7LIV - chains J and q of the 12 polymer chains in the assembly; structure by electron microscopy, 3.60 A resolution.

== Chain J ==
Molecule: Major capsid protein
From: Human cytomegalovirus (strain AD169)
Reference sequence: P16729 (MCP_HCMVA); residues 1-1370 here = UniProt positions 1-1370
Sequence (1370 residues; numbered 1 to 1370; the number before each row is that of its first residue):
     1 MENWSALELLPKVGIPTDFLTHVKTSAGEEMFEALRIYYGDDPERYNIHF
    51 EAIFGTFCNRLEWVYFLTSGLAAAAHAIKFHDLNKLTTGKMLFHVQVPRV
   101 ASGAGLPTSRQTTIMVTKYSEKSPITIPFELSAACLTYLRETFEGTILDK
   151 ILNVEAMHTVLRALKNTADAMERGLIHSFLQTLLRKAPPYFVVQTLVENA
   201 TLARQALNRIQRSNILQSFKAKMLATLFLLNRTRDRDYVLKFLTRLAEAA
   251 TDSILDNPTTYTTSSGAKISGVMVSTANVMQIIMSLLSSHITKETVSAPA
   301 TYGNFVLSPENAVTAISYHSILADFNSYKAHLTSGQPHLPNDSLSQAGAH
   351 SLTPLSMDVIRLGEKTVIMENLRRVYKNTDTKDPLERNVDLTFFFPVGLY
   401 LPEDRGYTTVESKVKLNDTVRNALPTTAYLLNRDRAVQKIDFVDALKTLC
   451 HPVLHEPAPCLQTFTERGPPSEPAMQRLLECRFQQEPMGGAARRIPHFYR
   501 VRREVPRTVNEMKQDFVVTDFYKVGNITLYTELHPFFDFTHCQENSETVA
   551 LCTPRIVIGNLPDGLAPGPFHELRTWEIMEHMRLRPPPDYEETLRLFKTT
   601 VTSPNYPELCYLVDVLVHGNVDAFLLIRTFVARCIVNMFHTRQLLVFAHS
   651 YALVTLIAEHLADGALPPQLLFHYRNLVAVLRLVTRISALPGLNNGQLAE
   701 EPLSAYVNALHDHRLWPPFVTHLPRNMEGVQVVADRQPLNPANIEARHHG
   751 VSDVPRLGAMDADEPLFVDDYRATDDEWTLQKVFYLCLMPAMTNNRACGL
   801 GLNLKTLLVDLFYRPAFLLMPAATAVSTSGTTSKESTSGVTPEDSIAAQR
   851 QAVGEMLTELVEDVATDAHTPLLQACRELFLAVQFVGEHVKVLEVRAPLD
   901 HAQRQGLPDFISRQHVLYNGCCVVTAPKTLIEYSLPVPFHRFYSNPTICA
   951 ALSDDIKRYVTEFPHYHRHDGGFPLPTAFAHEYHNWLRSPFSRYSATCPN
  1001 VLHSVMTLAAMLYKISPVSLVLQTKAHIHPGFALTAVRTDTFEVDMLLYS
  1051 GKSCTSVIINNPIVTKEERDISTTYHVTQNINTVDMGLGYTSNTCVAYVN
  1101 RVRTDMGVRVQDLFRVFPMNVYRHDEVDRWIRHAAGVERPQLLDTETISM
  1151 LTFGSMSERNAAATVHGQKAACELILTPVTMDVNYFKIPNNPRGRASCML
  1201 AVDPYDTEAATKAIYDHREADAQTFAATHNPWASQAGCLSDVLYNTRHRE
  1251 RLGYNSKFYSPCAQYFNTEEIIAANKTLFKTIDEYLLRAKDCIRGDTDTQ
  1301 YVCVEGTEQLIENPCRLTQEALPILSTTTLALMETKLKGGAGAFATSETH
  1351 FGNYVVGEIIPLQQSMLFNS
Not modelled in the structure: 823-844
Disulfide bonds: Cys1292-Cys1303

== Chain q ==
Molecule: Triplex capsid protein 2
From: Human cytomegalovirus (strain AD169)
Reference sequence: P16728 (TRX2_HCMVA); residue numbers follow UniProt; this construct covers 1-306
Sequence (306 residues; numbered 1 to 306; the number before each row is that of its first residue):
     1 MAAMEANIFCTFDHKLSIADVGKLTKLVAAVVPIPQRLHLIKHYQLGLHQ
    51 FVDHTRGYVRLRGLLRNMTLTLMRRVEGNQILLHVPTHGLLYTVLNTGPV
   101 TWEKGDALCVLPPLFHGPLARENLLTLGQWELVLPWIVPMPLALEINQRL
   151 LIMGLFSLDRSYEEVKAAVQQLQTITFRDATFTIPDPVIDQHLLIDMKTA
   201 CLSMSMVANLASELTMTYVRKLALEDSSMLLVKCQELLMRLDRERSVGEP
   251 RTPARPQHVSPDDEIARLSALFVMLRQLDDLIREQVVFTVCDVSPDNKSA
   301 TCIFKG
Not modelled in the structure: 242-306

== How chain J and chain q interact ==
Contacting residue pairs (28):
  Leu83(J) with Asn79(q)
  Asn84(J) with Glu77(q); Gly78(q)
  Leu86(J) with Asn79(q)
  Thr87(J) with Leu16(q); Gly78(q)
  Tyr119(J) with Lys15(q)
  Lys122(J) with Phe12(q), hydrogen bond (side chain-backbone); Asp13(q); Asn79(q)
  Pro124(J) with Thr11(q); Leu40(q)
  Thr126(J) with His39(q); Leu40(q)
  His319(J) with Ile18(q)
  Thr1065(J) with His39(q)
  Glu1067(J) with Glu5(q); Ala6(q)
  Arg1069(J) with Ala3(q), hydrogen bond (side chain-backbone)
  His1076(J) with His39(q)
  Thr1078(J) with His39(q)
  Asn1080(J) with Asn79(q)
  Asn1082(J) with Asn79(q), hydrogen bond
  Ile1148(J) with Gln191(q); His192(q)
  Thr1152(J) with Arg60(q)
  Arg1247(J) with His54(q), hydrogen bond
  Glu1250(J) with His54(q), salt bridge
Other interface residues (no listed pair), chain J (25 interface residues in all): Lys85, Thr88, Glu121, Ile125, Asp1144
Other interface residues (no listed pair), chain q (26 interface residues in all): Ala2, Asn7, Phe9, His14, Val21, Gln80, Ile195, Lys198

== Overview ==
25 residues of chain J and 26 residues of chain q are in contact, with 4 hydrogen bonds and 1 salt bridge.
Polar contacts include Glu1250(J)-His54(q), Lys122(J)-Phe12(q) and Arg1069(J)-Ala3(q).
Here chain J is Major capsid protein and chain q is Triplex capsid protein 2, both from Human cytomegalovirus
(strain AD169). Entry 7LIV (Structure of human transfer RNA visualized in the cytomegalovirus, a DNA virus)
was determined by electron microscopy together with 7LJ3 from the same study.
